Entry 6V3O (X-ray diffraction, 2.91 A resolution); this record covers chains B and D of the 4 polymer chains in the assembly.

# Chain B (and D)
Name: Phosphoenolpyruvate carboxylase
Source organism: Zea mays
Notes: EC 4.1.1.31; chain D of this document is another copy of the same molecule, construct and numbering; everything in this record applies to it too
Reference sequence: Q84KR7 (Q84KR7_MAIZE); residues 1-970 here = UniProt positions 1-970
Sequence (970 residues; numbered 1 to 970; the number before each row is that of its first residue):
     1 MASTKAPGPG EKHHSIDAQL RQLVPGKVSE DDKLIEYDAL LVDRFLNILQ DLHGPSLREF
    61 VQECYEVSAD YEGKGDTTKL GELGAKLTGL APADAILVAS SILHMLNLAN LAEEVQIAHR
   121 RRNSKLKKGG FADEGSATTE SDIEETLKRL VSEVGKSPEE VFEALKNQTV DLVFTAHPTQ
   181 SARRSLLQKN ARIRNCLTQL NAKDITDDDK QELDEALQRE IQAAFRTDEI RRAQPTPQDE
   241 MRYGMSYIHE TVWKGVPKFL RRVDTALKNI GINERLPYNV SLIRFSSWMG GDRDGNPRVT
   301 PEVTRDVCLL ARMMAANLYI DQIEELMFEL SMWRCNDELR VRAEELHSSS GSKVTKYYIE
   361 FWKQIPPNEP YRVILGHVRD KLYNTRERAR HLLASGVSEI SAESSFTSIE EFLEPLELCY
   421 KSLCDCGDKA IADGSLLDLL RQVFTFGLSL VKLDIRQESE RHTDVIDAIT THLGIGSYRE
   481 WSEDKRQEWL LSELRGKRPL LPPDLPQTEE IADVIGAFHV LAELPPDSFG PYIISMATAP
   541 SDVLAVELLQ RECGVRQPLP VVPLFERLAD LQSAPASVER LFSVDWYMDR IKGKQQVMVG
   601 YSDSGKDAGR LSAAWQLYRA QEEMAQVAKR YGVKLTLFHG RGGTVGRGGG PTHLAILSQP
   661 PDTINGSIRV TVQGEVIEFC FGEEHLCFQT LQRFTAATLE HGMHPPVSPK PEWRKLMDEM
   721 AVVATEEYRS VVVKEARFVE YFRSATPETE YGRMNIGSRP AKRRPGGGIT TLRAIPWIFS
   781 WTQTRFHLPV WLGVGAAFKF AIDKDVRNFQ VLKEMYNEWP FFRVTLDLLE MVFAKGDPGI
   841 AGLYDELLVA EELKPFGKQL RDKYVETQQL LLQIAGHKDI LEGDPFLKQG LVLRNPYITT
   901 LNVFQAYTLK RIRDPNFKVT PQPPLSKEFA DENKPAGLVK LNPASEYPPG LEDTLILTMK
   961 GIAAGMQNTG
Not modelled in the structure: 1-11, 349-365 (chain D: 1-11, 350-364, 928-944)
Small-molecule neighbours:
  - citrate anion (FLC), molecule 1: Arg-183, Arg-184, Ser-185, Arg-242, Tyr-243, Ser-246
  - citrate anion (FLC), molecule 2: Arg-647, Gly-649, Pro-651, Val-676, Phe-679, Met-831, Lys-835, Leu-887, Leu-891, Arg-894, Met-966, Gln-967, Asn-968

# How chain B and chain D interact
Residue-residue contacts (32; chain B residue first):
  His-391(B) with Glu-399(D), salt bridge
  Val-397(B) with Val-397(D), hydrophobic; Ser-398(D); Glu-399(D)
  Ser-398(B) with Glu-399(D)
  Glu-399(B) with His-391(D), salt bridge; Val-397(D); Ser-398(D); Glu-399(D), hydrogen bond (backbone-side chain)
  His-472(B) with Lys-497(D)
  Leu-473(B) with Lys-497(D); Arg-498(D)
  Glu-493(B) with Arg-498(D), salt bridge
  Lys-497(B) with His-472(D); Leu-473(D); Pro-502(D); Asp-504(D)
  Arg-498(B) with Leu-473(D); Glu-493(D), salt bridge; Arg-498(D), hydrogen bond (backbone-side chain); Pro-499(D), hydrogen bond (side chain-backbone); Leu-500(D)
  Pro-499(B) with Arg-498(D), hydrogen bond (backbone-side chain); Pro-499(D); Leu-500(D); Leu-501(D); Pro-502(D)
  Leu-500(B) with Arg-498(D); Pro-499(D)
  Leu-501(B) with Pro-499(D)
  Pro-502(B) with Lys-497(D)
  Asp-504(B) with Lys-497(D), salt bridge
Interface residues without a listed pair, chain B (15 interface residues in all): Pro-503
Interface residues without a listed pair, chain D (17 interface residues in all): Ser-395, Pro-503, Arg-556

# Overview
15 residues of chain B and 17 residues of chain D are in contact, with 4 hydrogen bonds and 5 salt bridges.
Polar contacts include His-391(B)/Glu-399(D), Glu-493(B)/Arg-498(D) and Asp-504(B)/Lys-497(D). Bound to chain
B: citrate anion.
Both chains are Phosphoenolpyruvate carboxylase (Zea mays). Entry 6V3O (Crystal structure of the T-state of
maize C4-phosphoenolpyruvate carboxylase in complex with citrate) was determined by X-ray diffraction (same
publication as 6U2T).
